9JDZ - chain A; structure by electron microscopy, 3.50 A resolution.

Chain A:
Name: Solute carrier family 22 member 12
From: Homo sapiens
UniProtKB: Q96S37 (S22AC_HUMAN); residue numbers follow UniProt; this construct covers 1-553
Amino-acid sequence (553 residues; row label = number of the first residue in the row):
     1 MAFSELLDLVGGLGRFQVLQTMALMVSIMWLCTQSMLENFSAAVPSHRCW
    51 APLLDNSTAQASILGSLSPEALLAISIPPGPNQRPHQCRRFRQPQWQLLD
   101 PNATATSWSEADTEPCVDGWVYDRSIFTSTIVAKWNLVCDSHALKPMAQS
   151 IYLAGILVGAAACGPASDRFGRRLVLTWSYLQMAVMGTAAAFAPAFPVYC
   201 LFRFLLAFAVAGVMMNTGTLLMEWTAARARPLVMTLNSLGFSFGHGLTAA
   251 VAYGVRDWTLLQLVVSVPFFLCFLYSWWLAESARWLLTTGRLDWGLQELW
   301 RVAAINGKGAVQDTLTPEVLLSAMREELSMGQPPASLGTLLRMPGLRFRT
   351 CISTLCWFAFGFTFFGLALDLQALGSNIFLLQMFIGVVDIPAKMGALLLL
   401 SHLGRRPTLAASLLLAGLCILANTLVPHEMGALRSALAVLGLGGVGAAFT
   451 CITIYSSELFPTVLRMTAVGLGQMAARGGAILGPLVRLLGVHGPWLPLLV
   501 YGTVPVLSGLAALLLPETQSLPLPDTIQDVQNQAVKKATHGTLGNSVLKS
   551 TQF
Not modelled in the structure: 1-19, 62-66, 227, 283-337, 466, 517-553
UniProt features mapped onto this chain:
  - modified residue: Thr542 (Phosphothreonine)
  - glycosylation (N-linked (GlcNAc...) asparagine): Asn56, Asn102
  - natural variant: Ile75 (I75T: In RHUC1; uncertain significance), Arg90 (R90H: In RHUC1), Val138 (V138M: In RHUC1), Gly164 (G164S: In RHUC1), Thr217 (T217M: In RHUC1), Arg284 (R284G: In some gout patients; uncertain significance), Gly290 (G290C: In some gout patients; uncertain significance), Gln297 (Q297E: In some gout patients; uncertain significance), Glu298 (E298D: In RHUC1), Ile305 (I305S: In some gout patients; uncertain significance), Asp313 to Pro333 (deletion: In RHUC1; uncertain significance), Arg347 (R347S: In RHUC1; uncertain significance), 7 further natural variant entries in UniProt
Cystine bridges: Cys49-Cys116, Cys88-Cys139
Small-molecule neighbours: lesinurad (A1AIL): Ile28, Met214, Asn237, Phe241, Trp357, Phe360, Phe364, Phe365, Lys393, Phe449, Gln473, Arg477
What the authors report for this chain:
  - mutagenesis - F449A: decreased binding to lesinurad
  - binding site for lesinurad: Ile28, Phe241, Phe364, Phe365, Gln473
  - mutagenesis - F241L: increased binding to lesinurad
  - mutagenesis - F364Y/F365Y: abolished binding to lesinurad

Overview:
Ligands of chain A: lesinurad. From the paper: a binding site for lesinurad at Ile28, Phe241 and Phe364 among
others; F449A reduces binding to lesinurad; 3 substitutions were tested in all.
Chain A is Solute carrier family 22 member 12 (Homo sapiens); the structure, Human URAT1 bound to lesinurad,
was determined by electron microscopy together with 9JDV, 9JDY, 9JE0 and 9JE1 from the same study.
